PDB entry 2WYU | X-ray diffraction, 1.50 A resolution | chains A and C of the 4 polymer chains in the assembly

Chain A (and C):
Name: Enoyl-[acyl carrier protein] reductase
Organism: Thermus thermophilus
Notes: EC 1.3.1.10; chain C of this document is another copy of the same molecule, construct and numbering; everything in this record applies to it too
Reference sequence: Q5SLI9 (Q5SLI9_THET8); residue numbers follow UniProt; this construct covers 1-261
Sequence (261 residues; numbered 1 to 261; the number before each row is that of its first residue):
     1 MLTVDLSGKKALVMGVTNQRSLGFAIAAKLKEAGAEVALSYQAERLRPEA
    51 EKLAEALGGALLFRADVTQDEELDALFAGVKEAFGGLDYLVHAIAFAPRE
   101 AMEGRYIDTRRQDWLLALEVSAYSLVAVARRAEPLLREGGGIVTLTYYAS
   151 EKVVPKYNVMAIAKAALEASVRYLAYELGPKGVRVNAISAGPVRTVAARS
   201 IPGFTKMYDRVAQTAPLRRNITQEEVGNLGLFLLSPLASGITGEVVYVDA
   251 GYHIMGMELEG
Disordered / not traced: 257-261 (chain C: 259-261)
Metal / ion sites: Na+: Glu100, Glu103
Reported in the primary citation:
  - self-association interface (contacts with another copy of this molecule); pairs are residue here / residue on that copy: Tyr106-Ser170 (hydrogen bond), Glu225-Ser239, His253-Glu244, Leu2
  - contacts within the chain: Asp5-Ser7, Lys10-Glu36, Lys29-Glu32, Lys29-Glu224, Tyr41-Glu44, Gln42-Asp66, Arg47-Glu51, Arg64-Glu72, Asp66-Thr68, Thr68-Gln69, Asp70-Arg131, Asp74-Arg131, Asp88-Arg137, His92-Ser124, His92-Thr144, Arg99-Glu103, Arg105-Asp108, Tyr106-Trp114, Thr146-Glu168, Ser150-Glu168, Arg210-Gln213, Arg219-Glu225, Thr222-Glu224, Thr222-Glu225

How chain A and chain C interact:
Contacting residue pairs (84; chain A residue first):
  Val67(A) with Arg111(C), hydrogen bond (backbone-side chain)
  Thr68(A) with Arg111(C)
  Asp70(A) with Arg111(C), salt bridge
  Arg105(A) with Glu133(C), salt bridge; Glu177(C)
  Tyr106(A) with Val126(C); Ser170(C), hydrogen bond; Tyr173(C), hydrophobic; Glu177(C), hydrogen bond (backbone-side chain)
  Ile107(A) with Val126(C); Ala129(C); Arg130(C); Leu174(C), hydrophobic; Glu177(C), hydrogen bond (backbone-side chain); Leu178(C), hydrophobic
  Asp108(A) with Arg130(C)
  Thr109(A) with Tyr123(C), hydrogen bond (backbone-side chain)
  Arg110(A) with Tyr123(C)
  Arg111(A) with Val67(C), hydrogen bond (side chain-backbone); Thr68(C); Asp70(C), salt bridge; Glu119(C), salt bridge; Tyr123(C), hydrogen bond (backbone-side chain)
  Trp114(A) with Leu118(C); Ala122(C), hydrophobic; Tyr123(C), hydrophobic
  Leu115(A) with Leu115(C); Glu119(C)
  Leu118(A) with Trp114(C)
  Glu119(A) with Arg111(C), salt bridge; Leu115(C)
  Ala122(A) with Trp114(C), hydrophobic
  Tyr123(A) with Thr109(C), hydrogen bond (side chain-backbone); Arg110(C); Arg111(C), hydrogen bond (side chain-backbone); Trp114(C), hydrophobic
  Val126(A) with Tyr106(C); Ile107(C)
  Ala129(A) with Ile107(C)
  Arg130(A) with Ile107(C); Asp108(C)
  Glu133(A) with Arg105(C), salt bridge; Ile107(C)
  Ala149(A) with Tyr173(C), hydrogen bond (backbone-side chain)
  Ser150(A) with Ala169(C); Arg172(C), hydrogen bond (backbone-side chain)
  Glu151(A) with Arg172(C), hydrogen bond (backbone-side chain)
  Lys152(A) with Tyr173(C), hydrogen bond (backbone-side chain)
  Val153(A) with Arg172(C); Tyr173(C); Tyr176(C), hydrophobic
  Val154(A) with Tyr173(C), hydrogen bond (backbone-side chain)
  Pro155(A) with Tyr176(C)
  Ala161(A) with Tyr173(C)
  Ile162(A) with Ala166(C), hydrophobic; Ala169(C), hydrophobic; Ser170(C); Tyr173(C), hydrophobic
  Ala165(A) with Ala165(C); Ala169(C), hydrophobic
  Ala166(A) with Ile162(C), hydrophobic
  Ala169(A) with Ser150(C); Ile162(C), hydrophobic; Ala165(C), hydrophobic
  Ser170(A) with Tyr106(C), hydrogen bond; Ile162(C)
  Arg172(A) with Ser150(C), hydrogen bond (side chain-backbone); Glu151(C), hydrogen bond (side chain-backbone); Val153(C)
  Tyr173(A) with Tyr106(C), hydrophobic; Ala149(C), hydrogen bond (side chain-backbone); Lys152(C); Val153(C); Val154(C), hydrogen bond (side chain-backbone); Asn158(C); Ala161(C); Ile162(C), hydrophobic
  Leu174(A) with Ile107(C), hydrophobic
  Tyr176(A) with Val153(C), hydrophobic; Pro155(C)
  Glu177(A) with Arg105(C); Tyr106(C), hydrogen bond (side chain-backbone); Ile107(C), hydrogen bond (side chain-backbone)
  Leu178(A) with Ile107(C), hydrophobic
Other interface residues (no listed pair), chain A (44 interface residues in all): Gln69, Leu73, Ala127, Tyr157, Asn158
Other interface residues (no listed pair), chain C (44 interface residues in all): Gln69, Leu73, Ala127, Tyr157

Summary:
Chain A and chain C each contribute 44 residues to their interface; the contacts include 21 hydrogen bonds and
6 salt bridges. Polar contacts include Asp70(A)-Arg111(C), Arg105(A)-Glu133(C) and Arg111(A)-Glu119(C). The
paper reports a self-association interface involving Leu2(A), Tyr106(A) and Ser170(A) among others; contacts
within the chain involving Asp5(A), Ser7(A) and Lys10(A) among others.
Both chains are Enoyl-[acyl carrier protein] reductase (Thermus thermophilus). Entry 2WYU (High resolution
structure of Thermus thermophilus enoyl-acyl carrier protein reductase apo-form) was determined by X-ray
diffraction together with 2WYV and 2WYW from the same study.
